PDB entry 8K9B | electron microscopy, 4.50 A resolution (low resolution: residue-level contacts below are approximate; hydrogen-bond / salt-bridge calls are withheld) | chains E and D of the 5 polymer chains in the assembly

Chain E (and D):
Molecule: Spike glycoprotein
Source organism: Severe acute respiratory syndrome coronavirus 2
Notes: chain D of this document is another copy of the same molecule, construct and numbering; everything in this record applies to it too
Reference sequence: P0DTC2 (SPIKE_SARS2); residues 1-1208 here = UniProt positions 1-1208
Chain sequence (1261 residues; each row starts with the number of its first residue):
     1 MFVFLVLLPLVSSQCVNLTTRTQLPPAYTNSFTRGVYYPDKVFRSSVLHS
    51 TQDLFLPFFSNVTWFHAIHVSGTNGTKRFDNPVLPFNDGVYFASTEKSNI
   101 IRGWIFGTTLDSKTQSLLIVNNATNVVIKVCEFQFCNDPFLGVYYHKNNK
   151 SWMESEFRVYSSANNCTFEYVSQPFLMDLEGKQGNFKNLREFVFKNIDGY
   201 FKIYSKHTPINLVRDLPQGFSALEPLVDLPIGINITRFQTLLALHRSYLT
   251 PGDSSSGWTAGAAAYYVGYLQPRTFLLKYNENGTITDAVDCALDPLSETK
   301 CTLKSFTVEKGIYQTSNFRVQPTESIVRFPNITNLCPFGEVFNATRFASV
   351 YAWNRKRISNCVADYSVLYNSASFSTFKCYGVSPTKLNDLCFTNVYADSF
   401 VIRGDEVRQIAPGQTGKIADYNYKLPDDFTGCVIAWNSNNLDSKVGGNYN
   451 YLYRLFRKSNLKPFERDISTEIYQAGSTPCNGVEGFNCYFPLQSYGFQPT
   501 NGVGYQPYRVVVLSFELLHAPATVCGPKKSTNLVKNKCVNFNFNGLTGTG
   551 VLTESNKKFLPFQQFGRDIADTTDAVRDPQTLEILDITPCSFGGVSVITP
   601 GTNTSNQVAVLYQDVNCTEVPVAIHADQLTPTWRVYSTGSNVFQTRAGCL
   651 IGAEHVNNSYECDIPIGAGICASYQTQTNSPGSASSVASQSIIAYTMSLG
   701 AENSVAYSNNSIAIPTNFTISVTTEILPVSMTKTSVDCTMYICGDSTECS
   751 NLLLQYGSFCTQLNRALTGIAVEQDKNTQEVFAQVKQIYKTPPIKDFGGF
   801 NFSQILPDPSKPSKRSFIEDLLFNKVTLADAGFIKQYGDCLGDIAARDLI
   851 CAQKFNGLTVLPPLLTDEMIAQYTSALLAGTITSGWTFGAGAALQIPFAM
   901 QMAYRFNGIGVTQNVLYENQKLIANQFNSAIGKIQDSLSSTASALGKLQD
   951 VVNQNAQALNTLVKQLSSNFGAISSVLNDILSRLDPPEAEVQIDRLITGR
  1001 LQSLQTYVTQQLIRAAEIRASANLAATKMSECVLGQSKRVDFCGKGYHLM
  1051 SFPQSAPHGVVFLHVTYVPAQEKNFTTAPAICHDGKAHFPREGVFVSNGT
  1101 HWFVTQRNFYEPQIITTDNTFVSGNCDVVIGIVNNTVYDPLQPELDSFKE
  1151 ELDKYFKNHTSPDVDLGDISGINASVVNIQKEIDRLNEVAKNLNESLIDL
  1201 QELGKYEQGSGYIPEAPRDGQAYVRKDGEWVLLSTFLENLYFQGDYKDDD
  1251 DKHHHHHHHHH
Disordered / not traced: 1-13, 70-76, 621-640, 677-688, 828-847, 1148-1261 (chain D: 1-13, 70-76, 248-254, 621-640, 677-688, 828-847, 1148-1261)
Sequence notes: engineered mutation G682 (Arg in P0DTC2), S683 (Arg in P0DTC2), S685 (Arg in P0DTC2), P986 (Lys in P0DTC2), P987 (Val in P0DTC2); expression tag (1209-1261)
UniProt features mapped onto this chain:
  - region: N280 to C301 (Putative superantigen), R403 to D405 (Integrin-binding motif), N448 to F456 (Immunodominant HLA epitope recognized by the CD8+), P681, A684 (Putative superantigen), S816 to Y837 (Fusion peptide 1), K835 to F855 (Fusion peptide 2), D1163 to E1202 (Heptad repeat 2)
  - site: R815, S816 (Cleavage)
  - glycosylation: N17 (N-linked (GlcNAc...) (complex) asparagine), N61 (N-linked (GlcNAc...) (hybrid) asparagine), N74 (N-linked (GlcNAc...) (complex) asparagine), N122 (N-linked (GlcNAc...) (hybrid) asparagine), N149 (N-linked (GlcNAc...) (complex) asparagine), N165 (N-linked (GlcNAc...) (complex) asparagine), N234 (N-linked (GlcNAc...) (high mannose) asparagine), N282 (N-linked (GlcNAc...) (complex) asparagine), T323 (O-linked (GalNAc) threonine), S325 (O-linked (HexNAc...) serine), N331 (N-linked (GlcNAc...) (complex) asparagine), N343 (N-linked (GlcNAc...) (complex) asparagine), N603 (N-linked (GlcNAc...) (hybrid) asparagine), N616 (N-linked (GlcNAc...) (complex) asparagine), N657 (N-linked (GlcNAc...) (complex) asparagine), T676 (O-linked (GlcNAc...) threonine), T678 (O-linked (GlcNAc...) threonine), N709 (N-linked (GlcNAc...) (high mannose) asparagine), N717 (N-linked (GlcNAc...) (hybrid) asparagine), N801 (N-linked (GlcNAc...) (hybrid) asparagine) and 6 more in UniProt
  - natural variant: L5 (L5F: In strain: Iota/B.1.526), S13 (S13I: In strain: Epsilon/B.1.427/B.1.429), L18 (L18F: In strain: Beta/B.1.351, Gamma/P.1 and 1 more), T19 (T19I: In strain: Omicron/BQ.1.1, Omicron/XBB.1.5 and 1 more; T19R: In strain: Delta/B.1.617.2, Omicron/BA.2 and 4 more), T20 (T20N: In strain: Gamma/P.1), L24 to A27 (sequence variant, change not given here; In strain: Omicron/BA.2, Omicron/BA.2.12.1 and 6 more), P26 (P26S: In strain: Gamma/P.1), Q52 (Q52H: In strain: Omicron/EG.5.1), A67 (A67V: In strain: Eta/B.1.525, Omicron/BA.1), H69 to V70 (deletion: In strain: Alpha/B.1.1.7, Eta/B.1.525 and 5 more), G75 (G75V: In strain: Lambda/C.37), T76 (T76I: In strain: Lambda/C.37), 82 further natural variant entries in UniProt
  - mutagenesis: H69 to V70 (Increased incorporation of cleaved spike into virions), N121 (N121Q: Partial loss of biliverdin affinity), R190 (R190K: Partial loss of biliverdin affinity), N234 (N234Q: Increased resistance to neutralizing antibodies), N331 (N331Q: Reduced viral infectivity), N343 (N343Q: Reduced viral infectivity), L452 (L452R: Increased resistance to neutralizing antibodies. Decreases HLA binding to NF9 epitope. Increased binding affinity to human ACE2), Y453 (Y453F: Decreased HLA binding to NF9 epitope. Increased binding affinity to human ACE2), A475 (A475V: Increased resistance to neutralizing antibodies), V483 (V483A: Increased resistance to neutralizing antibodies), E484 (E484D: Increased replication in human TMEM106B overexpressing cells), F490 (F490L: Increased resistance to neutralizing antibodies and human covalescent sera neutralization), 12 further mutagenesis entries in UniProt
Cystine bridges: C131-C166, C291-C301, C336-C361, C379-C432, C480-C488, C538-C590, C617-C649, C662-C671, C738-C760, C743-C749, C1032-C1043, C1082-C1126
Glycans and other covalent adducts: N-acetylglucosamine (NAG) linked to N122

Interface between chain E and chain D:
Pairs across the interface (182; chain E residue first):
  Y38(E) - L560(D)
  Y38(E) - F562(D)
  K41(E) - F562(D)
  K41(E) - Q563(D)
  K41(E) - Q564(D)
  K41(E) - F565(D)
  V42(E) - F565(D)
  V42(E) - R567(D)
  F43(E) - K558(D)
  F43(E) - F559(D)
  F43(E) - Q563(D)
  F43(E) - F565(D)
  F43(E) - G566(D)
  F43(E) - R567(D)
  R44(E) - R567(D)
  R44(E) - D571(D)
  V47(E) - I569(D)
  E224(E) - L560(D)
  E224(E) - F562(D)
  P225(E) - F562(D)
  P230(E) - R357(D)
  P230(E) - Y396(D)
  N282(E) - K558(D)
  Y369(E) - F486(D)
  Y369(E) - N487(D)
  N370(E) - A475(D)
  N370(E) - G476(D)
  N370(E) - N487(D)
  A372(E) - F486(D)
  F374(E) - F486(D)
  F377(E) - F486(D)
  F377(E) - N487(D)
  F377(E) - Y489(D)
  K378(E) - Y489(D)
  S383(E) - F456(D)
  T385(E) - Y473(D)
  T385(E) - A475(D)
  S735(E) - Q314(D)
  D737(E) - N317(D)
  M740(E) - N317(D)
  D745(E) - T549(D)
  Q755(E) - S968(D)
  Q755(E) - N969(D)
  Q755(E) - F970(D)
  Q755(E) - G971(D)
  Y756(E) - Q965(D)
  Y756(E) - S968(D)
  Y756(E) - F970(D)
  G757(E) - S968(D)
  S758(E) - T961(D)
  S758(E) - Q965(D)
  F759(E) - Q965(D)
  F759(E) - F970(D)
  F759(E) - Q1002(D)
  F759(E) - S1003(D)
  Q762(E) - T961(D)
  Q762(E) - T1006(D)
  R765(E) - T302(D)
  Q784(E) - K1045(D)
  K786(E) - G700(D)
  K786(E) - A701(D)
  Q787(E) - A701(D)
  Q787(E) - N703(D)
  I788(E) - L699(D)
  I788(E) - G700(D)
  I788(E) - A701(D)
  I788(E) - E702(D)
  I788(E) - N703(D)
  Y789(E) - N703(D)
  K790(E) - E702(D)
  D796(E) - Y707(D)
  D796(E) - N709(D)
  F797(E) - Y707(D)
  D848(E) - I569(D)
  L849(E) - I569(D)
  A852(E) - D568(D)
  K854(E) - D614(D)
  N856(E) - A570(D)
  N856(E) - T572(D)
  T859(E) - Q613(D)
  L861(E) - Q613(D)
  P863(E) - A668(D)
  L864(E) - P665(D)
  L864(E) - I666(D)
  L864(E) - G667(D)
  L864(E) - A668(D)
  L864(E) - G669(D)
  L864(E) - I670(D)
  L865(E) - M697(D)
  T866(E) - R646(D)
  T866(E) - A668(D)
  T866(E) - G669(D)
  M869(E) - G669(D)
  M869(E) - T696(D)
  M869(E) - M697(D)
  Q872(E) - L699(D)
  Y873(E) - L699(D)
  T883(E) - V705(D)
  T883(E) - A706(D)
  T883(E) - Y707(D)
  S884(E) - V705(D)
  W886(E) - Y1047(D)
  W886(E) - R1107(D)
  A890(E) - G1046(D)
  A890(E) - Y1047(D)
  A890(E) - V1068(D)
  A890(E) - P1069(D)
  G891(E) - V1068(D)
  A892(E) - P1069(D)
  A892(E) - A1070(D)
  A892(E) - E1072(D)
  A893(E) - V705(D)
  A893(E) - E1072(D)
  L894(E) - A713(D)
  L894(E) - P715(D)
  L894(E) - E1072(D)
  Q895(E) - V705(D)
  Q895(E) - A706(D)
  Q895(E) - S711(D)
  Q895(E) - I712(D)
  Q895(E) - A713(D)
  Q895(E) - N1074(D)
  I896(E) - I712(D)
  I896(E) - R1107(D)
  P897(E) - N709(D)
  P897(E) - S711(D)
  F898(E) - Y707(D)
  M900(E) - T1077(D)
  M900(E) - V1094(D)
  M900(E) - R1107(D)
  Y904(E) - R1107(D)
  T912(E) - F1121(D)
  Q913(E) - F1089(D)
  Q913(E) - P1090(D)
  N914(E) - F1089(D)
  N914(E) - F1121(D)
  N914(E) - S1123(D)
  Y917(E) - P1079(D)
  Y917(E) - V1128(D)
  E918(E) - S1123(D)
  E918(E) - G1124(D)
  E918(E) - V1128(D)
  V963(E) - A570(D)
  N978(E) - T547(D)
  N978(E) - G548(D)
  D979(E) - L518(D)
  L981(E) - K386(D)
  S982(E) - K386(D)
  S982(E) - L390(D)
  S982(E) - T547(D)
  R983(E) - G381(D)
  R983(E) - V382(D)
  R983(E) - S383(D)
  R983(E) - L390(D)
  R983(E) - L517(D)
  L984(E) - Y380(D)
  L984(E) - G381(D)
  L984(E) - V382(D)
  L984(E) - S383(D)
  L984(E) - K386(D)
  D985(E) - S383(D)
  D985(E) - P384(D)
  D994(E) - R995(D)
  Q1002(E) - Q1002(D)
  Q1005(E) - T1006(D)
  T1009(E) - T1009(D)
  L1012(E) - Q1010(D)
  L1012(E) - I1013(D)
  A1016(E) - E1017(D)
  R1019(E) - E1017(D)
  T1027(E) - R1039(D)
  S1030(E) - V1040(D)
  S1030(E) - D1041(D)
  E1031(E) - R1039(D)
  E1031(E) - V1040(D)
  L1034(E) - V1040(D)
  L1034(E) - D1041(D)
  G1035(E) - V1040(D)
  R1039(E) - R1039(D)
  E1111(E) - S1123(D)
  L1141(E) - L1141(D)
  E1144(E) - L1145(D)
Other interface residues (no listed pair), chain E (112 interface residues in all): S45, S375, T376, P384, T768, K776, Q779, P792, F855, P862, I882, T887, G889, Q901, S967, I973, Q1036, K1038
Other interface residues (no listed pair), chain D (117 interface residues in all): L303, T385, T430, S477, P521, L546, K557, T588, P589, S591, C671, S704, S708, D950, G999, K1038, Y1067, V1129

Overview:
112 residues of chain E and 117 residues of chain D are in contact. Covalently linked N-acetylglucosamine: at
N122(E). Curated annotation (UniProt) lists 24 mutagenesis sites on chain E.
Both chains are Spike glycoprotein (Severe acute respiratory syndrome coronavirus 2). Entry 8K9B (SARS-CoV-2
spike protein in complex with one S2H5 Fab) was determined by electron microscopy, deposited together with
8K9J and 8K9M.
